PDB entry 7LTE | X-ray diffraction, 2.00 A resolution | chains A and B of the 4 polymer chains in the assembly

# Chain A
Name: TP-methylase family protein
From: Shewanella oneidensis
UniProt: Q8EGW3 (Q8EGW3_SHEON); residues 1-263 here = UniProt positions 1-263
Chain sequence (263 residues; each row starts with the number of its first residue):
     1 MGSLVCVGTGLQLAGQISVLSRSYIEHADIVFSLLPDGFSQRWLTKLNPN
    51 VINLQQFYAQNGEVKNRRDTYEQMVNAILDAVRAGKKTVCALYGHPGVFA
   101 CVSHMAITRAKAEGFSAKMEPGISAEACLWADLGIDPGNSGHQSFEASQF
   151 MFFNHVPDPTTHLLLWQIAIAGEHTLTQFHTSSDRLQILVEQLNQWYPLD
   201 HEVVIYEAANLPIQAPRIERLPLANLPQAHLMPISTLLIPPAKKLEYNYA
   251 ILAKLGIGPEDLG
Disordered / not traced: 1
Residues lining bound ligands: S-adenosylhomocysteine (SAH): Leu11, Tyr93, Gly94, His95, Val98, Phe99, Ala100, Ser124, Ala125, Trp166, Gln167, Tyr206, Glu207, Ala208, Asn210, Pro233, Ile234, Ser235, Thr236
Reported in the primary citation:
  - conformationally variable residues (side-chain flip): Tyr93, Ile234
  - binding site for S-adenosylhomocysteine: Tyr93
  - catalytic residues: Tyr58, Arg67, Tyr71
  - mutagenesis - Y58F (10-fold), R67K (100-fold), Y71F (100-fold), Y93F: decreased catalytic activity
  - mutagenesis - Y93F (3.8-fold): decreased binding to SAM
  - mutagenesis - Y58F/Y71F, R67A: abolished catalytic activity

# Chain B
Name: LigA domain-containing protein
From: Shewanella oneidensis
UniProt: Q8EGW2 (Q8EGW2_SHEON); residues 1-71 here = UniProt positions 1-71
Chain sequence (71 residues; row label = number of the first residue in the row):
     1 MSGLSDFFTQLGQDAQLMEDYKQNPEAVMRAHGLTDEQINAVMTGDMEKL
    51 KTLSGDSSYQSYLVISHGNGD
Disordered / not traced: 1-2
Modified / non-standard residues: Leu63 (N-methylleucine; MLE); Ile65 (N-methyl-isoleucine; IML)
Residues lining bound ligands: S-adenosylhomocysteine (SAH): Leu63, Ile65, Ser66
Reported in the primary citation:
  - post-translational modification sites: Leu63

# Chain A / chain B interface
Pairs across the interface - 75 pairs, chain A then chain B:
  Leu13(A) - Phe8(B)  hydrophobic
  Leu13(A) - Thr9(B)
  Leu13(A) - Gly12(B)
  Ala14(A) - Thr9(B)
  Ala14(A) - Gln13(B)
  Gly15(A) - Gly12(B)
  Leu34(A) - Leu63(B)
  Leu34(A) - Ile65(B)
  Leu35(A) - Tyr59(B)
  Leu35(A) - Leu63(B)
  Pro36(A) - Ser61(B)  hydrogen bond (backbone-side chain)
  Pro36(A) - Leu63(B)
  Asp37(A) - Tyr59(B)
  Gly38(A) - Tyr59(B)
  Phe39(A) - Leu4(B)  hydrophobic
  Phe39(A) - Ser5(B)
  Phe39(A) - Phe8(B)  hydrophobic
  Phe39(A) - Leu50(B)
  Phe39(A) - Ser54(B)
  Gln41(A) - Tyr59(B)  hydrogen bond
  Arg42(A) - Ser5(B)
  Arg42(A) - Ser54(B)  hydrogen bond (side chain-backbone)
  Trp43(A) - Thr9(B)
  Asn53(A) - Tyr59(B)
  Gln55(A) - Gln60(B)
  Gln55(A) - Ser61(B)
  Gln55(A) - Tyr62(B)  hydrogen bond (side chain-backbone)
  Tyr58(A) - Tyr62(B)
  Tyr58(A) - Leu63(B)
  Tyr58(A) - Val64(B)  hydrogen bond (side chain-backbone)
  Tyr58(A) - Ile65(B)
  Gln60(A) - Gln60(B)
  Arg67(A) - Val64(B)
  Arg67(A) - Ser66(B)  hydrogen bond (side chain-backbone)
  Arg67(A) - His67(B)
  Arg68(A) - His67(B)
  Arg68(A) - Asn69(B)
  Arg68(A) - Gly70(B)  hydrogen bond (side chain-backbone)
  Arg68(A) - Asp71(B)  hydrogen bond (side chain-backbone)
  Tyr71(A) - Val64(B)  hydrogen bond (side chain-backbone)
  Tyr71(A) - Ile65(B)
  Tyr71(A) - Ser66(B)  hydrogen bond (side chain-backbone)
  Tyr93(A) - Leu63(B)  hydrogen bond (side chain-backbone)
  Phe99(A) - Ile65(B)
  Phe99(A) - Ser66(B)  hydrogen bond (backbone-side chain)
  Ala100(A) - Ile65(B)
  Cys101(A) - Ile65(B)  hydrogen bond (backbone-backbone)
  Val102(A) - Ile65(B)
  Glu146(A) - Gly68(B)
  Gln149(A) - Gly68(B)
  Phe152(A) - Asn69(B)
  Phe153(A) - Gly68(B)
  Phe153(A) - Asn69(B)
  Gln167(A) - Val64(B)
  Gln167(A) - Ile65(B)
  Gln167(A) - Ser66(B)  hydrogen bond
  Ile170(A) - Tyr62(B)
  Ile170(A) - Val64(B)  hydrophobic
  His174(A) - Asn69(B)  hydrogen bond (backbone-side chain)
  Leu176(A) - His67(B)
  Leu176(A) - Asn69(B)
  Phe179(A) - Tyr62(B)  hydrogen bond (backbone-side chain)
  Pro212(A) - Phe8(B)
  Pro212(A) - Leu11(B)  hydrophobic
  Pro212(A) - Met18(B)  hydrophobic
  Ile213(A) - Phe8(B)  hydrophobic
  Ile213(A) - Leu11(B)  hydrophobic
  Ile213(A) - Tyr21(B)
  Ile213(A) - Val42(B)  hydrophobic
  Ile213(A) - Met47(B)  hydrophobic
  Ile213(A) - Leu50(B)  hydrophobic
  Gln214(A) - Met47(B)
  Pro233(A) - Tyr62(B)  hydrophobic
  Pro233(A) - Leu63(B)
  Ile234(A) - Leu63(B)
Other interface residues (no listed pair), chain A (44 interface residues in all): Arg22, Lys46, Leu92, Ser148, Gln178, Leu211
Other interface residues (no listed pair), chain B (30 interface residues in all): Asp6, Phe7, Lys51, Gly55
Interface features reported in the paper:
  - interface residues, chain A: Tyr58(A), Tyr71(A), Ala208(A)

# Overview
The interface between chain A and chain B involves 44 residues on one side and 30 on the other; the contacts
include 16 hydrogen bonds. Polar contacts include Pro36(A)-Ser61(B), Gln41(A)-Tyr59(B) and Arg42(A)-Ser54(B).
From the paper: catalytic residues Tyr58(A), Arg67(A) and Tyr71(A); Y58F, R67K and Y71F of chain A, among
others, reduce catalytic activity; 6 substitutions were tested in all.
Chain A is TP-methylase family protein and chain B is LigA domain-containing protein, both from Shewanella
oneidensis; the structure, Structure of the alpha-N-methyltransferase (SonM) and RiPP precursor (SonA)
heteromeric complex (with SAH), was determined by X-ray diffraction, deposited together with 7LTC, 7LTF, 7LTH,
7LTR and 7LTS.
